5HUL - chains A and B; structure by X-ray diffraction, 2.85 A resolution.

# Chain A (and B)
Molecule: Quinolinate phosphoribosyltransferase
Organism: Streptococcus pyogenes serotype M49 (strain NZ131)
Notes: EC 2.4.2.19; chain B of this document is another copy of the same molecule, construct and numbering; everything in this record applies to it too
UniProt: A0A0H3BVM1 (A0A0H3BVM1_STRPZ); aligned to UniProt positions 1-289 over residues 1-289 (the alignment contains insertions or deletions, so no single offset holds)
Chain sequence (314 residues; each row starts with the number of its first residue; numbers below 1 keep their minus sign (Met-24 is residue -24)):
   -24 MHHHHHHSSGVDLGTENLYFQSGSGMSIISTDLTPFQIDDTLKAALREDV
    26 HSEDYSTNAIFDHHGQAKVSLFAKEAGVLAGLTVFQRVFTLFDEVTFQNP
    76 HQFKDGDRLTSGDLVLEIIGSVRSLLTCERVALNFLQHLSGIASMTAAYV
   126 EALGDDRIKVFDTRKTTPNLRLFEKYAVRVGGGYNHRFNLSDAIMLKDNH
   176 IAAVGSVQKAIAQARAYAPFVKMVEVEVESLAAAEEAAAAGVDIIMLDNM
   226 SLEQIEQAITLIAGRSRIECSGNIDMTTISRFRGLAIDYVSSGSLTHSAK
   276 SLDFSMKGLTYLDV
Unresolved in the structure: -24 to 4, 289 (chain B: -24 to 4, 39, 289)
Sequence notes: initiating methionine (-24); expression tag (-23 to 0)

# Interface between chain A and chain B
Contacting residue pairs - 3 pairs, chain A then chain B:
  Arg22(A) with His26(B), hydrogen bond (backbone-side chain)
  Glu23(A) with His26(B), hydrogen bond (backbone-side chain)
  His26(A) with His26(B)

# Summary
Chain A and chain B form an interface of 3 and 1 residues respectively, with 2 hydrogen bonds. Polar pairs
include Arg22(A)-His26(B) and Glu23(A)-His26(B).
Chain A and chain B are both Quinolinate phosphoribosyltransferase (Streptococcus pyogenes serotype M49
(strain NZ131)); the structure, Crystal Structure of NadC Deletion Mutant in Cubic Space Group, was determined
by X-ray diffraction together with 5HUH, 5HUJ, 5HUO and 5HUP from the same study.
